Entry 9IM3 (electron microscopy, 3.31 A resolution); this record covers chains M and O of the 12 polymer chains in the assembly.

== Chain M (and O) ==
Name: Primase D5
Organism: Monkeypox virus
Notes: chain O of this document is another copy of the same molecule, construct and numbering; everything in this record applies to it too
UniProtKB: Q5IXS3 (Q5IXS3_MONPV); numbering as in UniProt (aligned over 1-785)
Sequence (785 residues; each row starts with the number of its first residue):
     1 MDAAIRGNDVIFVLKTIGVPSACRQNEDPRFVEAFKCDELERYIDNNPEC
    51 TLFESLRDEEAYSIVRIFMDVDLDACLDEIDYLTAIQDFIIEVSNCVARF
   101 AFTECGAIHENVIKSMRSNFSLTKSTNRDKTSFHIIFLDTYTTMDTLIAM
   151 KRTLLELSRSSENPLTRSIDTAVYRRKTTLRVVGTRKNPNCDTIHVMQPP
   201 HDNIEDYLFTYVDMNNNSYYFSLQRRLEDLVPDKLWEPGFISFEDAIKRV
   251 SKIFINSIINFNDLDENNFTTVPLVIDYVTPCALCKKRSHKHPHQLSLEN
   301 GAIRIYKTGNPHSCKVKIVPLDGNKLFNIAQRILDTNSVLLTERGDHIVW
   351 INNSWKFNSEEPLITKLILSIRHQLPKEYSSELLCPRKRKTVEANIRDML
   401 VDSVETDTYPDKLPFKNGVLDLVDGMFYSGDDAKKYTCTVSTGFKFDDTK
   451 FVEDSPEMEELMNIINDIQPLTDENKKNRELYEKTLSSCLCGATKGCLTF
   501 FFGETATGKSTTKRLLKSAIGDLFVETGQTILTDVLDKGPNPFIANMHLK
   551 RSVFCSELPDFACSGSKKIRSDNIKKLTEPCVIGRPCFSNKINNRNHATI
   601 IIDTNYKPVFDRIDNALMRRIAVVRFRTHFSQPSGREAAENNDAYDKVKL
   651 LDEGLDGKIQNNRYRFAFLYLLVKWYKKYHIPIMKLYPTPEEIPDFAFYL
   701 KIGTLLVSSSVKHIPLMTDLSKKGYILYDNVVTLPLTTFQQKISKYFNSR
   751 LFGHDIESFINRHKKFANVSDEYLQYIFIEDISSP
Disordered / not traced: 1-235, 583-594, 630-654, 783-785

== Interface between chain M and chain O ==
Contacting residue pairs (45; chain M residue first):
  Glu-299(M) / Ile-255(O)
  Glu-299(M) / Ser-257(O)
  Arg-304(M) / Ile-255(O)  hydrogen bond (side chain-backbone)
  Asn-310(M) / Arg-288(O)
  Pro-311(M) / Val-279(O)
  Pro-311(M) / Pro-281(O)
  His-312(M) / Thr-280(O)
  His-312(M) / Pro-281(O)
  His-312(M) / Lys-287(O)
  His-312(M) / Arg-288(O)
  Lys-315(M) / Lys-286(O)
  Val-316(M) / Pro-281(O)
  Ile-318(M) / Ile-255(O)  hydrophobic
  Ile-351(M) / Val-401(O)  hydrophobic
  Asn-352(M) / Val-401(O)
  Glu-361(M) / Gly-345(O)
  Thr-365(M) / Asp-398(O)
  Lys-366(M) / Arg-397(O)
  Lys-366(M) / Asp-398(O)
  Lys-366(M) / Leu-400(O)  hydrogen bond (side chain-backbone)
  Lys-366(M) / Val-401(O)
  Leu-369(M) / Asp-398(O)
  Leu-369(M) / Met-399(O)  hydrophobic
  Lys-377(M) / Ser-242(O)
  Lys-377(M) / Glu-244(O)
  Lys-377(M) / Asp-245(O)
  Lys-377(M) / Lys-248(O)
  Leu-384(M) / Asn-324(O)
  Leu-384(M) / Phe-327(O)  hydrophobic
  Leu-384(M) / Asn-395(O)
  Pro-386(M) / Thr-391(O)
  Arg-389(M) / Asn-395(O)  hydrogen bond
  Arg-389(M) / Asp-398(O)  salt bridge
  Phe-561(M) / Arg-612(O)
  Cys-563(M) / Arg-762(O)  hydrogen bond (side chain-backbone)
  Cys-563(M) / His-763(O)
  Ser-564(M) / Asn-761(O)  hydrogen bond (side chain-backbone)
  Ser-564(M) / Arg-762(O)  hydrogen bond (side chain-backbone)
  Ser-564(M) / Lys-764(O)  hydrogen bond (side chain-backbone)
  Tyr-606(M) / Ser-708(O)
  Tyr-606(M) / Ser-709(O)  hydrogen bond (side chain-backbone)
  Arg-750(M) / Val-731(O)
  Arg-750(M) / Asp-771(O)  salt bridge
  Arg-750(M) / Tyr-773(O)
  Leu-751(M) / Asp-729(O)
Also at the interface, not in a pair above, chain M (29 interface residues in all): Asn-300, Arg-372, Glu-378, Cys-385, Glu-504
Also at the interface, not in a pair above, chain O (39 interface residues in all): Ser-251, Phe-254, Asn-256, Ser-710, Lys-765, Ala-767

== Overview ==
Chain M and chain O form an interface of 29 and 39 residues respectively, with 8 hydrogen bonds and 2 salt
bridges. Polar pairs include Arg-389(M)/Asp-398(O), Arg-750(M)/Asp-771(O) and Arg-304(M)/Ile-255(O).
Both chains are Primase D5 (Monkeypox virus). Entry 9IM3 (The Cryo-EM structure of MPXV E5 head-to-head double
hexamer conformation) was determined by electron microscopy (same publication as 9ILY, 9ILZ, 9IM0, 9IM1 and
9IM2).
